4GYH - chain A; structure by X-ray diffraction, 3.00 A resolution.

# Chain A
Name: Thymidylate synthase
Source organism: Homo sapiens
Notes: EC 2.1.1.45
UniProtKB: P04818 (TYSY_HUMAN); residues 1-313 here = UniProt positions 1-313
Sequence (318 residues; row label = number of the first residue in the row):
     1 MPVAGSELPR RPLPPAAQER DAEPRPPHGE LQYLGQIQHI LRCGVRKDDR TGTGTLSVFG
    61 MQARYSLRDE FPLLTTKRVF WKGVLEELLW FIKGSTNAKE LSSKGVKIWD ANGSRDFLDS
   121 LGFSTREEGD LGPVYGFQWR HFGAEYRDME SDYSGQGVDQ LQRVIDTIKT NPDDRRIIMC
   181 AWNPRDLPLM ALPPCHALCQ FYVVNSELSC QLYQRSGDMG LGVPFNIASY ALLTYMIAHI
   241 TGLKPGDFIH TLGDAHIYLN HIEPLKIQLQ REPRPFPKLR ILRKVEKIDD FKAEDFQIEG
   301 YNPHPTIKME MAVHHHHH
Disordered / not traced: 1-25, 107-128, 311-318
Construct notes: expression tag (314-318)
UniProt features mapped onto this chain:
  - active site: Cys-195 (Nucleophile)
  - binding site (dUMP): Arg-50, Arg-175, Arg-176, Cys-195, His-196, Arg-215 to Asp-218, Asn-226, His-256 to Tyr-258
  - binding site ((6R)-5,10-methylene-5,6,7,8-tetrahydrofolate): Asp-218, Ala-312
  - modified residue: Ser-114 (Phosphoserine)
  - cross-link (Glycyl lysine isopeptide (Lys-Gly)): Lys-287 (interchain with G-Cter in SUMO2), Lys-292 (interchain with G-Cter in SUMO2), Lys-308 (interchain with G-Cter in SUMO2)
  - natural variant: Glu-87 (E87K: In DKCD; uncertain significance), Arg-115 to Val-313 (deletion: In DKCD), Gln-160 (Q160H: In DKCD; uncertain significance), Arg-271 to Val-313 (deletion: In DKCD)
From the paper describing this entry:
  - conformationally variable residues (loop rearrangement, order/disorder transition): Lys-107 to Glu-128, Ile-108 to Gly-129, Ala-181 to Ala-197

# In short
From UniProt: active-site residue Cys-195, 13 dUMP-binding residues and
(6R)-5,10-methylene-5,6,7,8-tetrahydrofolate-binding residues Asp-218 and Ala-312. The paper reports
conformational variability at Lys-107, Ile-108 and Ala-181.
Chain A is Thymidylate synthase (Homo sapiens); the structure, Structure of human thymidylate synthase at high
salt conditions, was determined by X-ray diffraction, deposited together with 4H1I.
